Entry 3TNH (X-ray diffraction, 3.20 A resolution); this record covers chains A and B.

[Chain A]
Protein: Cyclin-dependent kinase 9
Organism: Homo sapiens
Notes: EC 2.7.11.22, 2.7.11.23; fragment: kinase domain
UniProt: P50750 (CDK9_HUMAN); residue numbers follow UniProt; this construct covers 2-330
Sequence (331 residues; each row starts with the number of its first residue; numbering starts at 0):
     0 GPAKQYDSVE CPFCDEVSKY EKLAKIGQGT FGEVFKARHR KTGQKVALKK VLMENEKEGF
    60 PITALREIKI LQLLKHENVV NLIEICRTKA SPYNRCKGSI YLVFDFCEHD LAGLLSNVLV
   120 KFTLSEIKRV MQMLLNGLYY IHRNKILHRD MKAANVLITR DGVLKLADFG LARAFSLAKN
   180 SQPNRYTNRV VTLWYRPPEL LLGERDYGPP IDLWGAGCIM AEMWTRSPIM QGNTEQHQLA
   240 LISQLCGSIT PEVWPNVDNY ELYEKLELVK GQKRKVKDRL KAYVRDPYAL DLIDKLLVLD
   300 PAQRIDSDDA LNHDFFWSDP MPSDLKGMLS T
Not modelled in the structure: 0-7, 88-97, 176-182, 259-273, 329-330
Modified / non-standard residues: Thr186 (phosphothreonine; TPO)
Differences from the reference sequence: expression tag (0-1)
Ligand contacts: can508 (F18; 4-[(E)-(3,5-diamino-1H-pyrazol-4-yl)diazenyl]phenol): Ile25, Val33, Ala46, Lys48, Glu66, Val79, Phe103, Asp104, Phe105, Cys106, Leu156, Ala166, Asp167, Phe168, Gly169
Curated features (UniProtKB/Swiss-Prot):
  - region: Ala166 to Thr191 (T-loop)
  - active site: Asp149 (Proton acceptor)
  - binding site (ATP): Ile25 to Val33, Lys48, Asp104 to Cys106, Asp167
  - modified residue: Lys44 (N6-acetyllysine), Lys48 (N6-acetyllysine), Ser175 (Phosphoserine), Thr186 (Phosphothreonine)
  - natural variant: Arg225 (R225C: Found in patients with global developmental delay and epilepsy with history of choanal atresia; uncertain significance)
  - mutagenesis: Lys44 (K44R: Impaired kinase and transcriptional elongation activities, but normal cyclin T1 and HEXIM1 binding), Lys48 (K48Q: Mimics acetylation; leading to impaired protein kinase activity; K48R: Decreased acetylation; leading to enhanced protein kinase activity), Asp167 (D167N: Abrogates kinase activity), Ser175 (S175A: Constitutive kinase activity; S175D: Mimics phosphorylation, constitutive loss of kinase activity), Thr186 (T186A: Abrogates autophosphorylation; no effect on kinase activity, but impaired CTD phosphorylation; T186D: Mimics autophosphorylation ...)
Reported in the primary citation:
  - binding site for can508: Ile25, Ala46, Lys48, Glu66, Phe103, Asp104, Cys106, Leu156, Phe168

[Chain B]
Protein: Cyclin-T1
Organism: Homo sapiens
Notes: fragment: cyclin boxes
UniProt: O60563 (CCNT1_HUMAN); residues 1-259 here = UniProt positions 1-259
Sequence (259 residues; row label = number of the first residue in the row):
     1 MEGERKNNNK RWYFTREQLE NSPSRRFGVD PDKELSYRQQ AANLLQDMGQ RLNVSQLTIN
    61 TAIVYMHRFY MIQSFTQFPG NSVAPAALFL AAKVEEQPKK LEHVIKVAHT CLHPQESLPD
   121 TRSEAYLQQV QDLVILESII LQTLGFELTI DHPHTHVVKC TQLVRASKDL AQTSYFMATN
   181 SLHLTTFSLQ YTPPVVACVC IHLACKWSNW EIPVSTDGKH WWEYVDATVT LELLDELTHE
   241 LLQILEKTPN RLKRIWNWR
Not modelled in the structure: 1-8, 213-219
Differences from the reference sequence: engineered mutation Leu241 (Phe in O60563)
Curated features (UniProtKB/Swiss-Prot):
  - motif: Lys253 to Arg259 (Nuclear localization signal, and interaction with Tat-TAR RNA)
  - modified residue: Ser117 (Phosphoserine)
Reported in the primary citation:
  - mutagenesis - Q77R/E96G/F241L (48.25 +/- 0.58 degC): decreased stability

[How chain A and chain B interact]
Pairs across the interface (38; chain A residue first):
  Val8(A) with Gln77(B); Phe78(B), hydrophobic
  Glu9(A) with Gln73(B), hydrogen bond (backbone-side chain)
  Cys10(A) with Gln142(B), hydrogen bond (side chain-backbone)
  Pro11(A) with Ile72(B)
  Phe12(A) with Arg11(B); Trp12(B), hydrophobic; Ile72(B), hydrophobic; Thr143(B); Gly145(B)
  Cys13(A) with Gln142(B); Phe146(B), hydrophobic
  Lys56(A) with Leu101(B)
  Glu57(A) with Phe89(B); Lys93(B), hydrogen bond (backbone-side chain); Lys99(B); Lys100(B); Leu101(B), hydrogen bond (side chain-backbone)
  Gly58(A) with Lys93(B); Glu137(B)
  Phe59(A) with Lys93(B), hydrogen bond (backbone-side chain); Glu137(B), hydrogen bond (backbone-side chain); Leu141(B), hydrophobic; Phe146(B), hydrophobic
  Ile61(A) with Lys93(B); Glu96(B); Pro98(B), hydrophobic
  Leu64(A) with Leu90(B), hydrophobic; Lys93(B); Leu148(B), hydrophobic
  Arg65(A) with Glu96(B), salt bridge
  Ile67(A) with Phe146(B), hydrophobic
  Lys68(A) with Glu96(B), salt bridge; Thr149(B)
  Gln71(A) with Phe146(B), hydrogen bond (side chain-backbone)
  Ile84(A) with Phe146(B), hydrophobic
  Arg86(A) with Gln142(B)
  Ile99(A) with Phe146(B), hydrophobic
Interface residues without a listed pair, chain B (27 interface residues in all): Arg26, Val94, Val134, Ile139, Glu147

[Overview]
The interface between chain A and chain B involves 19 residues on one side and 27 on the other, with 7
hydrogen bonds and 2 salt bridges. Polar pairs include Arg65(A)-Glu96(B), Lys68(A)-Glu96(B) and
Glu9(A)-Gln73(B). The paper reports a binding site for can508 at Ile25(A), Ala46(A) and Lys48(A) among others;
Q77R/E96G/F241L of chain B reduce stability.
Here chain A is Cyclin-dependent kinase 9 and chain B is Cyclin-T1, both from Homo sapiens. Entry 3TNH
(CDK9/cyclin T in complex with CAN508) was determined by X-ray diffraction (same publication as 3TN8, 3TNI and
3TNW).
